Entry 2FYR (X-ray diffraction, 2.20 A resolution); this record covers chain A.

[Chain A]
Protein: Chymotrypsin-like cysteine proteinase
Organism: Norwalk virus
UniProtKB: Q83883 (Q83883_9CALI); residues 1-181 here correspond to UniProt positions 1101-1281 (UniProt number = residue number + 1100)
Amino-acid sequence (194 residues; row label = number of the first residue in the row; numbers below 1 keep their minus sign (Met-12 is residue -12)):
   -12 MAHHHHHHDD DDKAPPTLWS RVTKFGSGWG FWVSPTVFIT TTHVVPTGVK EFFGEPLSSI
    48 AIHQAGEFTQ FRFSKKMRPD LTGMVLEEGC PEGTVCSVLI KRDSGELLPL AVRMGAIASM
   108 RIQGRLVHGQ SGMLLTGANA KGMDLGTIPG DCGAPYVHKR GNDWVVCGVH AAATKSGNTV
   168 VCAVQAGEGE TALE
Unresolved in the structure: -12 to 0, 123-132
Sequence notes: initiating methionine (-12); cloning artifact (-11, -4 to 0); expression tag (-10 to -5)
UniProt features mapped onto this chain:
  - active site (For 3CLpro activity): His30, Glu54, Cys139
  - site: Glu181 (Cleavage)
Bound ions: Mg2+ near Glu79 (its only coordinating residue here)
What the authors report for this chain:
  - conformationally variable residues (order/disorder transition, side-chain flip): His30, Glu54, Arg112, Leu122 to Gly133, Cys139
  - mutagenesis - E54A: abolished catalytic activity on fluorogenic peptide substrate

[In short]
Curated annotation (UniProt) lists 3 active-site residues. From the paper: E54A abolishes catalytic activity
on fluorogenic peptide substrate; conformational variability at His30, Glu54 and Arg112 among others.
Chain A is Chymotrypsin-like cysteine proteinase (Norwalk virus); the structure, Crystal Structure of Norwalk
Virus Protease grown in the presence of AEBSF, was determined by X-ray diffraction together with 2FYQ from the
same study.
